Entry 3OYP (X-ray diffraction, 2.76 A resolution); this record covers chains A and E of the 3 polymer chains in the assembly.

Chain A:
Molecule: Serine protease NS3
Source organism: Hepatitis C virus (isolate Japanese)
Notes: EC 3.4.21.98, 3.6.1.15, 3.6.4.13; fragment: protease/helicase ns3 (p70)
UniProt: P26662 (POLG_HCVJA); residues 1-187 here correspond to UniProt positions 1027-1213 (UniProt number = residue number + 1026)
Sequence (187 residues; each row starts with the number of its first residue):
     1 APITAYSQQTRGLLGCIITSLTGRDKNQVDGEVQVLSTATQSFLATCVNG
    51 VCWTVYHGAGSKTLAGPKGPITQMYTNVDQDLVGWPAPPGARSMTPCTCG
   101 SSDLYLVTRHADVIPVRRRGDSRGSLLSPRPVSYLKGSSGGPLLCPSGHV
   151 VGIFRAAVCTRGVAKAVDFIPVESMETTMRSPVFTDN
Disordered / not traced: 1, 176-187
Sequence notes: variant Ile-114 (Val1140 in P26662), Val-132 (Ile1158 in P26662)
Ligand contacts: Zn2+ (ZN): Cys-97, Thr-98, Cys-99, Cys-145, Ser-147, His-149
UniProt features mapped onto this chain:
  - active site (Charge relay system): His-57, Asp-81, Ser-139
  - binding site (Zn(2+)): Cys-97, Cys-99, Cys-145, His-149

Chain E:
Molecule: Peptidomimetic inhibitor
Sequence (5 residues; numbered 1 to 5; the number before each row is that of its first residue):
     1 XAPXX
Modified / non-standard residues: PPI (propanoic acid) at position 1, 0Y9 ((1R,2S)-1-amino-2-ethenylcyclopropanecarboxylic acid) at position 4, 0YA (cyclopropanesulfonamide) at position 5; Ala-2 (D-alanine; DAL); Pro-3 ((4R)-4-[(7-bromoisoquinolin-1-yl)oxy]-L-proline; 0Y8)

How chain A and chain E interact:
Pairs across the interface - 30 pairs, chain A then chain E:
  Gln-41(A) with 0YA_5(E)
  Ser-42(A) with 0YA_5(E)
  Phe-43(A) with 0YA_5(E)
  Val-55(A) with 0YA_5(E)
  His-57(A) with Pro-3(E); 0Y9_4(E); 0YA_5(E)
  Gly-58(A) with 0YA_5(E)
  Asp-81(A) with Pro-3(E)
  Val-132(A) with 0Y9_4(E)
  Leu-135(A) with 0Y9_4(E)
  Lys-136(A) with Pro-3(E); 0Y9_4(E); 0YA_5(E)
  Gly-137(A) with 0Y9_4(E), hydrogen bond (backbone-backbone); 0YA_5(E)
  Ser-138(A) with 0Y9_4(E); 0YA_5(E)
  Ser-139(A) with 0Y9_4(E), hydrogen bond (side chain-backbone); 0YA_5(E)
  Phe-154(A) with 0Y9_4(E)
  Arg-155(A) with Pro-3(E); 0Y9_4(E), hydrogen bond (backbone-backbone)
  Ala-156(A) with Ala-2(E); Pro-3(E); 0Y9_4(E)
  Ala-157(A) with PPI_1(E); Ala-2(E), hydrogen bond (backbone-backbone)
  Val-158(A) with PPI_1(E)
  Cys-159(A) with PPI_1(E), covalent bond
Also at the interface, not in a pair above, chain A (20 interface residues in all): Asp-79

Summary:
Chain A and chain E form an interface of 20 and 5 residues respectively, with 1 covalent bond and 4 hydrogen
bonds. Polar contacts include Ser-139(A)/0Y9_4(E), Gly-137(A)/0Y9_4(E) and Arg-155(A)/0Y9_4(E). Ligands of
chain A: Zn2+.
Here chain A is Serine protease NS3 (Hepatitis C virus (isolate Japanese)) and chain E is Peptidomimetic
inhibitor. Entry 3OYP (HCV NS3/4A in complex with ligand 3) was determined by X-ray diffraction.
